PDB entry 5AAU | X-ray diffraction, 1.90 A resolution | chains A and B

Chain A (and B):
Molecule: Estrogen receptor
Source organism: Homo sapiens
Notes: fragment: ligand-binding domain; chain B of this document is another copy of the same molecule, construct and numbering; everything in this record applies to it too
UniProtKB: P03372 (ESR1_HUMAN); numbering as in UniProt (aligned over 307-554)
Sequence (252 residues; row label = number of the first residue in the row):
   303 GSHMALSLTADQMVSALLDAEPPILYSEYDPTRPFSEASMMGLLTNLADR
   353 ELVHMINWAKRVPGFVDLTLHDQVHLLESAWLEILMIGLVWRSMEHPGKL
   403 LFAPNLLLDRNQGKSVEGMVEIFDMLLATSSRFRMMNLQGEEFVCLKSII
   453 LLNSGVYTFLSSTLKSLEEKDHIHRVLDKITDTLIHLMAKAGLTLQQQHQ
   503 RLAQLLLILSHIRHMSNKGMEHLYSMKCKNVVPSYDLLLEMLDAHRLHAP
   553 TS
Disordered / not traced: 332-340, 462-469, 529-532, 553-554 (chain B: 303-309, 332-335, 464-470, 529-532, 547-554)
Construct notes: expression tag (303-306); engineered mutation Ser381 (Cys in P03372), Ser417 (Cys in P03372), Ser536 (Leu in P03372)
Residues lining bound ligands: XBR (3-(1-(4-Chlorophenyl)-3,4-dihydro-1H-pyrido(3,4-b)indol-2(9H)-yl)propanoic acid): Met343, Leu346, Thr347, Leu349, Ala350, Glu353, Trp383, Leu384, Leu387, Met388, Leu391, Arg394, Phe404, Met421, Ile424, Gly521, His524, Leu525, Val533, Val534, Pro535

How chain A and chain B interact:
Contacting residue pairs - 57 pairs, chain A then chain B:
  Ala430(A) - Tyr459(B)
  Arg434(A) - Tyr459(B)  hydrogen bond
  Arg434(A) - His476(B)
  Ile451(A) - Leu509(B)  hydrophobic
  Asn455(A) - Leu509(B)
  Asn455(A) - His513(B)  hydrogen bond (backbone-side chain)
  Ser456(A) - His513(B)  hydrogen bond (backbone-side chain)
  Val458(A) - His513(B)
  Tyr459(A) - Ala430(B)
  Tyr459(A) - Arg434(B)  hydrogen bond
  Tyr459(A) - Ile510(B)  hydrophobic
  Tyr459(A) - His513(B)
  Thr460(A) - His513(B)
  His476(A) - Arg434(B)  hydrogen bond
  His476(A) - Gln506(B)  hydrogen bond (backbone-side chain)
  Leu479(A) - Gln506(B)
  Asp480(A) - Gln502(B)
  Asp480(A) - Gln506(B)  hydrogen bond
  Thr483(A) - His501(B)
  Thr483(A) - Ala505(B)
  Asp484(A) - Gln498(B)  hydrogen bond
  Asp484(A) - His501(B)  salt bridge
  Asp484(A) - Gln502(B)  hydrogen bond
  Ile487(A) - His501(B)
  Leu497(A) - Leu497(B)  hydrophobic
  Gln498(A) - Asp484(B)  hydrogen bond
  His501(A) - Thr483(B)
  His501(A) - Ile487(B)
  His501(A) - Gln500(B)
  His501(A) - His501(B)
  His501(A) - Leu504(B)
  Gln502(A) - Asp480(B)
  Gln502(A) - Asp484(B)  hydrogen bond
  Leu504(A) - His501(B)
  Ala505(A) - Thr483(B)
  Ala505(A) - Leu508(B)  hydrophobic
  Gln506(A) - Asp480(B)  hydrogen bond
  Leu508(A) - Ala505(B)  hydrophobic
  Leu508(A) - Leu509(B)  hydrophobic
  Leu509(A) - Ile451(B)  hydrophobic
  Leu509(A) - Asn455(B)
  Ile510(A) - Tyr459(B)
  Leu511(A) - Ser512(B)
  Ser512(A) - Asn455(B)  hydrogen bond
  Ser512(A) - Leu511(B)  hydrogen bond (side chain-backbone)
  Ser512(A) - Ser512(B)  hydrogen bond (side chain-backbone)
  Ser512(A) - Arg515(B)  hydrogen bond
  His513(A) - Tyr459(B)
  His513(A) - Arg515(B)
  Arg515(A) - Ser512(B)
  Arg515(A) - His513(B)
  Arg515(A) - His516(B)  hydrogen bond
  His516(A) - Arg515(B)
  His516(A) - Asn519(B)  hydrogen bond
  Asn519(A) - His516(B)  hydrogen bond
  Asn519(A) - Asn519(B)  hydrogen bond
  Glu523(A) - Glu523(B)
Also at the interface, not in a pair above, chain A (32 interface residues in all): Met427
Also at the interface, not in a pair above, chain B (31 interface residues in all): Met427, Thr460, Leu479

Summary:
32 residues of chain A and 31 residues of chain B are in contact, with 20 hydrogen bonds and 1 salt bridge.
Among the polar pairs are Asp484(A)-His501(B), Arg434(A)-Tyr459(B) and Asn455(A)-His513(B). Chain A binds
compound XBR.
Chain A and chain B are both Estrogen receptor (Homo sapiens); the structure, Optimization of a novel binding
motif to to (E)-3-(3,5-difluoro-4-((1R,3R)-2-(2-fluoro-2-methylpropyl)-3-methyl-2,3,4,9-tetrahydro-1H-
pyrido(3,4-b)indol-1-yl)phenyl)acrylic acid (AZD9496), a potent and orally ..., was determined by X-ray
diffraction, deposited together with 5ACC and 5AAV.
